3V9L - chains A and B; structure by X-ray diffraction, 1.50 A resolution.

# Chain A (and B)
Name: Delta-1-pyrroline-5-carboxylate dehydrogenase, mitochondrial
Source organism: Mus musculus
Notes: EC 1.5.1.12; chain B of this document is another copy of the same molecule, construct and numbering; everything in this record applies to it too
UniProt: Q8CHT0 (AL4A1_MOUSE); residues 22-563 here correspond to UniProt positions 21-562 (UniProt number = residue number - 1)
Chain sequence (563 residues; each row starts with the number of its first residue):
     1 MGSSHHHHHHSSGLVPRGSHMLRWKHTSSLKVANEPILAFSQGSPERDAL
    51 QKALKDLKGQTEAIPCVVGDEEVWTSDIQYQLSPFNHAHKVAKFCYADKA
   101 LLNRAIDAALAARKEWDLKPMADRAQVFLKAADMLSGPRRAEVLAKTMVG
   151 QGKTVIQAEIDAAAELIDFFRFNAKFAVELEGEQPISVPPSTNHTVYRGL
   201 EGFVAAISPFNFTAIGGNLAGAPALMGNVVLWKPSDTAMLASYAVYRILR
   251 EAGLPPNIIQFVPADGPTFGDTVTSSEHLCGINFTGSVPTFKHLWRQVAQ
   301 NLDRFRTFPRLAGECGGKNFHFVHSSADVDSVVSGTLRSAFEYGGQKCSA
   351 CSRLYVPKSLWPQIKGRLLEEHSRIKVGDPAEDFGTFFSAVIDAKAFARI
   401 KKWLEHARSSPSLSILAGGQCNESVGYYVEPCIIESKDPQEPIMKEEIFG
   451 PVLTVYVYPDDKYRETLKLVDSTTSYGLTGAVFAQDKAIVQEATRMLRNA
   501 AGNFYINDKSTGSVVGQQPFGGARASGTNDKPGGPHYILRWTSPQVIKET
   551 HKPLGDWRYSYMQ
Unresolved in the structure: 1-29 (chain B: 1-17)
Differences from the reference sequence: expression tag (1-21); conflict Ala33 (Thr32 in Q8CHT0), Thr61 (Met60 in Q8CHT0), Lys468 (Gln467 in Q8CHT0)
Residues lining bound ligands: NAD (nicotinamide-adenine-dinucleotide): Ile207, Ser208, Pro209, Phe210, Asn211, Ile215, Lys233, Pro234, Ser235, Gly266, Pro267, Phe269, Gly270, Phe284, Thr285, Gly286, Ser287, Thr290, His293, Leu294, Glu314, Cys315, Gly316, Gly317, Cys348, Glu447, Phe449, Leu478, Phe520, Ser526
Swiss-Prot annotation at these positions:
  - active site: Glu314 (Proton acceptor), Cys348 (Nucleophile)
  - binding site (NAD(+)): Ser208, Lys233, Gly286 to Thr290, Glu447
  - binding site (substrate): Ser513
  - site: Asn211 (Transition state stabilizer)
  - modified residue: Lys31 (N6-succinyllysine), Ser44 (Phosphoserine), Lys52 (N6-acetyllysine), Lys93 (N6-acetyllysine), Lys99 (N6-acetyllysine), Lys114 (N6-acetyllysine), Lys130 (N6-acetyllysine), Lys175 (N6-acetyllysine), Lys318 (N6-acetyllysine), Lys347 (N6-succinyllysine), Lys358 (N6-acetyllysine), Lys365 (N6-acetyllysine), Lys376 (N6-acetyllysine), Lys395 (N6-succinyllysine), Lys462 (N6-acetyllysine), Lys509 (N6-acetyllysine), Lys531 (N6-acetyllysine), Lys552 (N6-acetyllysine)
From the paper describing this entry:
  - binding site for NAD: Lys233, Ser287, Thr290
  - binding site for NAD: Glu447 (proposed by the authors, not directly observed)

# How chain A and chain B interact
Pairs across the interface - 218 pairs, chain A then chain B:
  Ala39(A) - Tyr561(B)
  Phe40(A) - Tyr561(B)
  Arg47(A) - Tyr561(B)  hydrogen bond (side chain-backbone)
  Arg113(A) - Asn499(B)
  Asp117(A) - Arg498(B)  salt bridge
  Leu118(A) - Arg495(B)
  Leu118(A) - Arg498(B)
  Thr154(A) - Tyr561(B)
  Val155(A) - Tyr561(B)  hydrophobic
  Ile156(A) - Tyr559(B)  hydrophobic
  Ile156(A) - Tyr561(B)
  Phe172(A) - Ile186(B)  hydrophobic
  Leu180(A) - His536(B)
  Glu183(A) - Pro535(B)
  Glu183(A) - His536(B)
  Pro185(A) - Gly516(B)
  Pro185(A) - Gln517(B)
  Ile186(A) - Phe172(B)  hydrophobic
  Ile186(A) - Gly516(B)  hydrogen bond (backbone-backbone)
  Ile186(A) - Gln517(B)
  Val188(A) - Gln517(B)
  Asn193(A) - Gln517(B)
  Asn193(A) - Gln518(B)  hydrogen bond
  Val196(A) - Arg498(B)
  Tyr197(A) - His536(B)
  Arg198(A) - Arg498(B)  hydrogen bond (side chain-backbone)
  Arg198(A) - Asn499(B)
  Arg198(A) - Ala501(B)  hydrogen bond (side chain-backbone)
  Arg198(A) - Gly502(B)
  Arg198(A) - Asn529(B)
  Glu201(A) - Asn499(B)
  Glu201(A) - Arg524(B)  salt bridge
  Phe291(A) - Phe308(B)  hydrophobic
  Lys292(A) - Leu302(B)
  Lys292(A) - Asp303(B)
  Lys292(A) - Phe308(B)
  Trp295(A) - Ala299(B)
  Trp295(A) - Leu302(B)
  Trp295(A) - Phe308(B)  hydrophobic
  Trp295(A) - Pro309(B)
  Arg296(A) - Ala299(B)  hydrogen bond (side chain-backbone)
  Arg296(A) - Gln300(B)  hydrogen bond (side chain-backbone)
  Arg296(A) - Leu302(B)
  Arg296(A) - Asp303(B)  salt bridge
  Ala299(A) - Trp295(B)
  Ala299(A) - Arg296(B)  hydrogen bond (backbone-side chain)
  Ala299(A) - Ala299(B)  hydrophobic
  Gln300(A) - Arg296(B)  hydrogen bond (backbone-side chain)
  Leu302(A) - Lys292(B)
  Leu302(A) - Trp295(B)  hydrophobic
  Leu302(A) - Arg296(B)
  Asp303(A) - Lys292(B)  salt bridge
  Asp303(A) - Arg296(B)  salt bridge
  Arg306(A) - Arg524(B)
  Arg306(A) - Ala525(B)
  Thr307(A) - Ala523(B)
  Thr307(A) - Arg524(B)  hydrogen bond (side chain-backbone)
  Phe308(A) - Phe291(B)  hydrophobic
  Phe308(A) - Lys292(B)
  Phe308(A) - Trp295(B)  hydrophobic
  Phe308(A) - Ala525(B)
  Phe308(A) - Gly527(B)
  Pro309(A) - Trp295(B)
  Arg310(A) - Thr528(B)  hydrogen bond (side chain-backbone)
  Arg310(A) - Asn529(B)
  Ser331(A) - Pro553(B)
  Ser331(A) - Leu554(B)  hydrogen bond (side chain-backbone)
  Ser334(A) - Leu554(B)
  Ser334(A) - Gly555(B)  hydrogen bond (side chain-backbone)
  Ser334(A) - Asp556(B)
  Ser334(A) - Trp557(B)
  Gly335(A) - Leu554(B)
  Leu337(A) - Trp557(B)
  Arg338(A) - Asp556(B)  hydrogen bond (side chain-backbone)
  Arg338(A) - Trp557(B)  hydrogen bond (side chain-backbone)
  Arg338(A) - Arg558(B)  hydrogen bond (side chain-backbone)
  Arg338(A) - Tyr559(B)  hydrogen bond
  Glu342(A) - Tyr559(B)  hydrogen bond
  Glu371(A) - Trp557(B)  hydrogen bond
  Glu371(A) - Arg558(B)  salt bridge
  Arg374(A) - Trp557(B)
  Arg374(A) - Arg558(B)
  Ile375(A) - Trp557(B)  hydrophobic
  Phe384(A) - Tyr561(B)
  Phe384(A) - Met562(B)
  Gly385(A) - Met562(B)
  Thr386(A) - Met562(B)
  Phe387(A) - Trp557(B)
  Phe387(A) - Met562(B)  hydrophobic
  Ala484(A) - Met21(B)
  Asp486(A) - Met21(B)
  Lys487(A) - Met21(B)
  Val490(A) - Met21(B)  hydrophobic
  Val490(A) - Leu22(B)  hydrophobic
  Gln491(A) - Met21(B)  hydrogen bond (side chain-backbone)
  Thr494(A) - Leu22(B)
  Thr494(A) - Ile547(B)
  Arg495(A) - Leu118(B)
  Arg498(A) - Asp117(B)  salt bridge
  Arg498(A) - Leu118(B)
  Arg498(A) - Val196(B)
  Arg498(A) - Arg198(B)  hydrogen bond (backbone-side chain)
  Arg498(A) - Gln545(B)  hydrogen bond (backbone-side chain)
  Asn499(A) - Arg198(B)
  Asn499(A) - Glu201(B)
  Ala501(A) - Arg198(B)  hydrogen bond (backbone-side chain)
  Ala501(A) - Gln545(B)  hydrogen bond (backbone-side chain)
  Gly502(A) - Arg198(B)
  Gly502(A) - Gln545(B)
  Gly502(A) - Val546(B)  hydrogen bond (backbone-backbone)
  Asn503(A) - Val546(B)
  Phe504(A) - Gln545(B)
  Phe504(A) - Val546(B)  hydrogen bond (backbone-backbone)
  Phe504(A) - Ile547(B)
  Phe504(A) - Lys548(B)  hydrogen bond (backbone-backbone)
  Tyr505(A) - Lys548(B)
  Ile506(A) - Lys548(B)  hydrogen bond (backbone-backbone)
  Ile506(A) - Glu549(B)
  Ile506(A) - Thr550(B)  hydrogen bond (backbone-backbone)
  Asn507(A) - Met21(B)
  Asn507(A) - Thr550(B)
  Asn507(A) - Leu554(B)
  Asp508(A) - Lys548(B)  salt bridge
  Asp508(A) - Thr550(B)  hydrogen bond
  Asp508(A) - Leu554(B)
  Gly516(A) - Pro185(B)
  Gly516(A) - Ile186(B)  hydrogen bond (backbone-backbone)
  Gln517(A) - Pro185(B)
  Gln517(A) - Ile186(B)
  Gln517(A) - Val188(B)
  Gln517(A) - Asn193(B)
  Gln517(A) - Val546(B)
  Gln518(A) - Asn193(B)  hydrogen bond
  Gln518(A) - Val546(B)
  Gln518(A) - Lys548(B)
  Pro519(A) - Val546(B)
  Ala523(A) - Thr307(B)
  Ala523(A) - Ser543(B)
  Arg524(A) - Glu201(B)  salt bridge
  Arg524(A) - Arg306(B)
  Arg524(A) - Thr307(B)  hydrogen bond (backbone-side chain)
  Ala525(A) - Arg306(B)
  Ala525(A) - Phe308(B)
  Gly527(A) - Phe308(B)
  Thr528(A) - Arg310(B)  hydrogen bond (backbone-side chain)
  Asn529(A) - Arg198(B)
  Asn529(A) - Arg310(B)
  Asn529(A) - Ser543(B)  hydrogen bond
  Asn529(A) - Pro544(B)  hydrogen bond (side chain-backbone)
  Lys531(A) - Pro544(B)
  Lys531(A) - Val546(B)
  Pro535(A) - Glu183(B)
  His536(A) - Leu180(B)
  His536(A) - Glu183(B)
  His536(A) - Tyr197(B)
  His536(A) - Leu539(B)
  Leu539(A) - His536(B)
  Leu539(A) - Leu539(B)  hydrophobic
  Arg540(A) - Arg540(B)
  Ser543(A) - Ala523(B)
  Ser543(A) - Asn529(B)  hydrogen bond
  Pro544(A) - Asn529(B)  hydrogen bond (backbone-side chain)
  Pro544(A) - Lys531(B)
  Gln545(A) - Arg498(B)  hydrogen bond (side chain-backbone)
  Gln545(A) - Ala501(B)  hydrogen bond (side chain-backbone)
  Gln545(A) - Gly502(B)
  Gln545(A) - Phe504(B)
  Val546(A) - Gly502(B)  hydrogen bond (backbone-backbone)
  Val546(A) - Asn503(B)
  Val546(A) - Phe504(B)  hydrogen bond (backbone-backbone)
  Val546(A) - Gln517(B)
  Val546(A) - Gln518(B)
  Val546(A) - Pro519(B)
  Val546(A) - Lys531(B)
  Ile547(A) - Thr494(B)
  Ile547(A) - Phe504(B)
  Ile547(A) - Ile506(B)  hydrophobic
  Lys548(A) - Phe504(B)  hydrogen bond (backbone-backbone)
  Lys548(A) - Tyr505(B)
  Lys548(A) - Ile506(B)  hydrogen bond (backbone-backbone)
  Lys548(A) - Asp508(B)  salt bridge
  Lys548(A) - Gln518(B)
  Glu549(A) - Ile506(B)
  Thr550(A) - Ile506(B)  hydrogen bond (backbone-backbone)
  Thr550(A) - Asn507(B)
  Thr550(A) - Asp508(B)  hydrogen bond
  Pro553(A) - Ser331(B)
  Leu554(A) - Ser331(B)  hydrogen bond (backbone-side chain)
  Leu554(A) - Ser334(B)
  Leu554(A) - Gly335(B)
  Leu554(A) - Asn507(B)
  Leu554(A) - Asp508(B)
  Gly555(A) - Ser334(B)  hydrogen bond (backbone-side chain)
  Asp556(A) - Arg338(B)  hydrogen bond (backbone-side chain)
  Trp557(A) - Ser334(B)
  Trp557(A) - Leu337(B)
  Trp557(A) - Arg338(B)  hydrogen bond (backbone-side chain)
  Trp557(A) - Glu371(B)  hydrogen bond
  Trp557(A) - Arg374(B)
  Trp557(A) - Ile375(B)  hydrophobic
  Trp557(A) - Phe387(B)
  Arg558(A) - Arg338(B)  hydrogen bond (backbone-side chain)
  Arg558(A) - Glu371(B)  salt bridge
  Arg558(A) - Arg374(B)
  Tyr559(A) - Ile156(B)  hydrophobic
  Tyr559(A) - Arg338(B)  hydrogen bond
  Tyr559(A) - Glu342(B)  hydrogen bond
  Tyr561(A) - Ala39(B)
  Tyr561(A) - Phe40(B)
  Tyr561(A) - Arg47(B)  hydrogen bond (backbone-side chain)
  Tyr561(A) - Thr154(B)
  Tyr561(A) - Val155(B)  hydrophobic
  Tyr561(A) - Ile156(B)  hydrophobic
  Tyr561(A) - Phe384(B)
  Met562(A) - Phe384(B)
  Met562(A) - Gly385(B)
  Met562(A) - Thr386(B)
  Met562(A) - Phe387(B)  hydrophobic
Interface residues without a listed pair, chain A (106 interface residues in all): Asn34, Gln157, Ser191, Asn301, Asp328, Asp330, Phe483, Gln485, Leu497, Lys509, Ser560
Interface residues without a listed pair, chain B (101 interface residues in all): Asn34, Arg113, Gln157, Ser191, Asn301, Asp328, Phe483, Leu497, Lys509, Ser560

# In short
Chain A and chain B form an interface of 106 and 101 residues respectively, with 55 hydrogen bonds and 11 salt
bridges. Among the polar pairs are Asp117(A)-Arg498(B), Glu201(A)-Arg524(B) and Arg296(A)-Asp303(B). Ligands
of chain A: NAD. The paper reports a binding site for NAD at Lys233(A), Ser287(A) and Thr290(A) among others.
Chain A and chain B are both Delta-1-pyrroline-5-carboxylate dehydrogenase, mitochondrial (Mus musculus); the
structure, Crystal structure of mouse 1-pyrroline-5-carboxylate dehydrogenase complexed with NAD+, was
determined by X-ray diffraction (same publication as 3V9G, 3V9H, 3V9I, 3V9J and 3V9K).
